PDB entry 3IWB | X-ray diffraction, 2.06 A resolution | chains D and C of the 4 polymer chains in the assembly

Chain D:
Protein: S-adenosylmethionine decarboxylase
From: Thermotoga maritima
Notes: EC 4.1.1.50
UniProtKB: Q9WZC3 (SPEH_THEMA); numbering as in UniProt (aligned over 1-62)
Chain sequence (62 residues; each row starts with the number of its first residue):
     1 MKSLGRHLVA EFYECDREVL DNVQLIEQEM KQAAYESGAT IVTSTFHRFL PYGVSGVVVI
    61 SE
Disordered / not traced: 1, 61-62
Curated features (UniProtKB/Swiss-Prot):
  - site: E62 (Cleavage (non-hydrolytic))
  - mutagenesis: S55 (S55A: Cleaves more rapidly than the wild-type)

Chain C:
Protein: S-adenosylmethionine decarboxylase
From: Thermotoga maritima
Notes: EC 4.1.1.50
UniProtKB: Q9WZC3 (SPEH_THEMA); residue numbers follow UniProt; this construct covers 64-130
Chain sequence (68 residues; numbered 63 to 130; the number before each row is that of its first residue):
    63 XHLTIHTWPE YGYAAIDLFT CGEDVDPWKA FEHLKKALKA KRVHVVEHER GRYDEIGIPE
   123 DSPHKAAV
Disordered / not traced: 119-130
Sequence notes: insertion (63)
Modified positions: PYR (pyruvic acid) at position 63
Curated features (UniProtKB/Swiss-Prot):
  - active site: H68 (Proton acceptor), C83 (Proton donor)
  - mutagenesis: H68 (H68A: Cleaves much more slowly than the wild-type, but the addition of hydroxylamine which is known to cleave ester bonds leads to the cleavage of this mutant), C83 (C83A: Cleaves more rapidly than the wild-type)

How chain D and chain C interact:
Contacting residue pairs (128; chain D residue first):
  K2(D) - E111(C)
  K2(D) - R114(C)
  K2(D) - Y115(C)  hydrogen bond (backbone-backbone)
  S3(D) - R112(C)
  S3(D) - G113(C)
  S3(D) - R114(C)
  S3(D) - Y115(C)  hydrogen bond (backbone-side chain)
  L4(D) - C83(C)  hydrogen bond (backbone-side chain)
  L4(D) - R112(C)  hydrogen bond (backbone-backbone)
  L4(D) - G113(C)  hydrogen bond (backbone-backbone)
  L4(D) - Y115(C)  hydrophobic
  G5(D) - T82(C)
  G5(D) - E111(C)
  G5(D) - R112(C)  hydrogen bond (backbone-backbone)
  R6(D) - L80(C)
  R6(D) - F81(C)
  R6(D) - T82(C)  hydrogen bond (backbone-backbone)
  R6(D) - D88(C)  salt bridge
  R6(D) - P89(C)
  R6(D) - W90(C)
  R6(D) - E109(C)  salt bridge
  R6(D) - H110(C)
  H7(D) - D79(C)  salt bridge
  H7(D) - L80(C)
  H7(D) - F81(C)
  H7(D) - V108(C)
  H7(D) - E109(C)
  H7(D) - H110(C)  hydrogen bond (backbone-backbone)
  H7(D) - R112(C)  hydrogen bond
  L8(D) - I78(C)
  L8(D) - D79(C)
  L8(D) - L80(C)  hydrogen bond (backbone-backbone)
  L8(D) - P89(C)  hydrophobic
  L8(D) - W90(C)  hydrophobic
  L8(D) - V107(C)  hydrophobic
  L8(D) - V108(C)
  L8(D) - E109(C)
  V9(D) - I78(C)
  V9(D) - D79(C)
  V9(D) - H106(C)
  V9(D) - V107(C)
  V9(D) - V108(C)  hydrogen bond (backbone-backbone)
  V9(D) - H110(C)
  A10(D) - A76(C)
  A10(D) - A77(C)
  A10(D) - I78(C)  hydrogen bond (backbone-backbone)
  A10(D) - H106(C)
  A10(D) - V107(C)  hydrophobic
  E11(D) - Y75(C)  hydrogen bond
  E11(D) - A76(C)
  E11(D) - R104(C)
  E11(D) - V105(C)
  E11(D) - H106(C)  hydrogen bond (backbone-backbone)
  F12(D) - G74(C)
  F12(D) - Y75(C)
  F12(D) - A76(C)  hydrogen bond (backbone-backbone)
  F12(D) - I78(C)  hydrophobic
  F12(D) - F93(C)  hydrophobic
  F12(D) - L96(C)
  F12(D) - K97(C)
  F12(D) - L100(C)  hydrophobic
  F12(D) - A102(C)  hydrophobic
  F12(D) - R104(C)
  F12(D) - V105(C)  hydrophobic
  Y13(D) - G74(C)
  Y13(D) - A102(C)
  Y13(D) - K103(C)  hydrogen bond (backbone-backbone)
  Y13(D) - R104(C)  hydrogen bond (backbone-backbone)
  E14(D) - G74(C)  hydrogen bond (backbone-backbone)
  E14(D) - K101(C)
  E14(D) - A102(C)
  E14(D) - K103(C)
  C15(D) - G74(C)  hydrogen bond (backbone-backbone)
  C15(D) - L100(C)
  C15(D) - A102(C)  hydrophobic
  D16(D) - L100(C)  hydrogen bond (backbone-backbone)
  D16(D) - K101(C)  salt bridge
  R17(D) - P71(C)
  R17(D) - E72(C)  hydrogen bond (side chain-backbone)
  R17(D) - Y73(C)
  R17(D) - G74(C)
  V19(D) - A99(C)
  L20(D) - T69(C)  hydrogen bond (backbone-side chain)
  L20(D) - P71(C)
  L20(D) - G74(C)
  L20(D) - Y75(C)
  L20(D) - A76(C)  hydrophobic
  L20(D) - L100(C)  hydrophobic
  D21(D) - P71(C)
  I26(D) - I67(C)  hydrophobic
  E29(D) - H95(C)  salt bridge
  E29(D) - A99(C)
  M30(D) - L65(C)
  M30(D) - T66(C)
  M30(D) - I67(C)  hydrophobic
  M30(D) - L96(C)  hydrophobic
  Q32(D) - H95(C)
  A33(D) - A92(C)
  A33(D) - H95(C)
  A33(D) - L96(C)  hydrophobic
  A34(D) - L65(C)  hydrophobic
  E36(D) - K91(C)
  S37(D) - D86(C)
  S37(D) - V87(C)
  S37(D) - D88(C)  hydrogen bond (backbone-backbone)
  S37(D) - K91(C)
  A39(D) - V87(C)  hydrophobic
  F46(D) - I67(C)  hydrophobic
  Y52(D) - P71(C)  hydrophobic
  Y52(D) - E72(C)
  G53(D) - T69(C)
  G53(D) - P71(C)
  V54(D) - I67(C)
  V54(D) - H68(C)
  V54(D) - T69(C)  hydrogen bond (backbone-backbone)
  S55(D) - I67(C)
  S55(D) - H68(C)  hydrogen bond
  G56(D) - T66(C)
  G56(D) - I67(C)  hydrogen bond (backbone-backbone)
  V57(D) - L65(C)
  V57(D) - T66(C)
  V58(D) - H64(C)
  V58(D) - L65(C)  hydrogen bond (backbone-backbone)
  V59(D) - PYR_63(C)
  I60(D) - PYR_63(C)  hydrogen bond (backbone-backbone)
  I60(D) - H64(C)
  I60(D) - F81(C)
  I60(D) - T82(C)
Other interface residues (no listed pair), chain D (39 interface residues in all): G38
Other interface residues (no listed pair), chain C (51 interface residues in all): W70, G84, I118

Overview:
39 residues of chain D face 51 of chain C across their interface; the contacts include 28 hydrogen bonds and 5
salt bridges. Polar pairs include R6(D)-D88(C), R6(D)-E109(C) and H7(D)-D79(C).
Here chain D is S-adenosylmethionine decarboxylase and chain C is S-adenosylmethionine decarboxylase, both
from Thermotoga maritima. Entry 3IWB (T. maritima AdoMetDC in processed form) was determined by X-ray
diffraction, deposited together with 3IWC and 3IWD.
